PDB entry 6PA7 | electron microscopy, 2.94 A resolution | chains C and I of the 14 polymer chains in the assembly

# Chain C
Protein: Histone H2A type 1
Organism: Xenopus laevis
Reference sequence: P06897 (H2A1_XENLA); residues 1-129 here correspond to UniProt positions 2-130 (UniProt number = residue number + 1)
Amino-acid sequence (129 residues; each row starts with the number of its first residue):
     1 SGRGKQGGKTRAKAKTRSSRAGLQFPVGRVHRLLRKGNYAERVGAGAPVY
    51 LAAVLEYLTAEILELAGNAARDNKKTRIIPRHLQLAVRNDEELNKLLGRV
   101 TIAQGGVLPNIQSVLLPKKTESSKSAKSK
Not modelled in the structure: 1-10, 119-129
Sequence notes: conflict Arg99 (Gly100 in P06897), Ser123 (Ala124 in P06897)
UniProt features mapped onto this chain:
  - modified residue: Ser1 (N-acetylserine), Lys5 (N6-(2-hydroxyisobutyryl)lysine), Lys9 (N6-(2-hydroxyisobutyryl)lysine), Lys36 (N6-(2-hydroxyisobutyryl)lysine), Lys74 (N6-(2-hydroxyisobutyryl)lysine), Lys75 (N6-(2-hydroxyisobutyryl)lysine), Lys95 (N6-(2-hydroxyisobutyryl)lysine), Gln104 (N5-methylglutamine), Lys118 (N6-(2-hydroxyisobutyryl)lysine)
  - cross-link (Glycyl lysine isopeptide (Lys-Gly)): Lys13 (interchain with G-Cter in ubiquitin), Lys15 (interchain with G-Cter in ubiquitin), Lys119 (interchain with G-Cter in ubiquitin)

# Chain I
Molecule: 167-nt DNA strand
Sequence (167 nucleotides; row label = number of the first residue in the row):
     1 ATCGGCCGCCCTGGAGAATCCCGGTGCCGAGGCCGCTCAATTGGTCGTAG
    51 ACAGCTCTAGCACCGCTTAAACGCACGTACGCGCTGTCCCCCGCGTTTTA
   101 ACCGCCAAGGGGATTACTCCCTAGTCTCCAGGCACGTGTCAGATATATAC
   151 ATCCTGTGGCGGCCGAT
Not modelled in the structure: 1

# Interface between chain C and chain I
Residue-residue contacts - 15 pairs, chain C then chain I:
  Arg29(C) with DG132(I), hydrogen bond to the phosphate; DC133(I), salt bridge to the phosphate
  Glu41(C) with DA123(I), phosphate contact
  Arg42(C) with DC121(I), base contact; DT122(I), hydrogen bond to the sugar; DA123(I), phosphate contact
  Val43(C) with DT122(I), sugar contact; DA123(I), hydrogen bond to the phosphate
  Gly44(C) with DT122(I), phosphate contact
  Lys75(C) with DG142(I), phosphate contact; DA143(I), phosphate contact
  Thr76(C) with DA141(I), hydrogen bond to the phosphate; DG142(I), hydrogen bond to the phosphate
  Arg77(C) with DA141(I), hydrogen bond to the sugar; DG142(I), hydrogen bond to the phosphate
Interface residues without a listed pair, chain C (12 interface residues in all): Ala14, Thr16, Ala45, Lys74
Interface residues without a listed pair, chain I (10 interface residues in all): DA130, DG131

# In short
The interface between chain C and chain I involves 12 residues on one side and 10 on the other; the contacts
include 7 hydrogen bonds and 1 salt bridge. Among the polar pairs are Arg42(C)-DT122(I), Arg77(C)-DA141(I) and
Arg29(C)-DG132(I).
Here chain C is Histone H2A type 1 (Xenopus laevis) and chain I is a 167-nt DNA strand. Entry 6PA7 (The
cryo-EM structure of the human DNMT3A2-DNMT3B3 complex bound to nucleosome) was determined by electron
microscopy.
